9BT4 - chains B and F of the 4 polymer chains in the assembly; structure by X-ray diffraction, 1.92 A resolution.

== Chain B ==
Protein: Pyruvate:Ferredoxin Oxidoreductase, subunit alpha
From: Methanosarcina acetivorans C2A
UniProtKB: Q8TUN4 (Q8TUN4_METAC); residue numbers follow UniProt; this construct covers 1-309, 311-403
Chain sequence (403 residues; each row starts with the number of its first residue; note: 1 number in that range is skipped by the numbering (no residue carries it; nothing is unmodelled there)):
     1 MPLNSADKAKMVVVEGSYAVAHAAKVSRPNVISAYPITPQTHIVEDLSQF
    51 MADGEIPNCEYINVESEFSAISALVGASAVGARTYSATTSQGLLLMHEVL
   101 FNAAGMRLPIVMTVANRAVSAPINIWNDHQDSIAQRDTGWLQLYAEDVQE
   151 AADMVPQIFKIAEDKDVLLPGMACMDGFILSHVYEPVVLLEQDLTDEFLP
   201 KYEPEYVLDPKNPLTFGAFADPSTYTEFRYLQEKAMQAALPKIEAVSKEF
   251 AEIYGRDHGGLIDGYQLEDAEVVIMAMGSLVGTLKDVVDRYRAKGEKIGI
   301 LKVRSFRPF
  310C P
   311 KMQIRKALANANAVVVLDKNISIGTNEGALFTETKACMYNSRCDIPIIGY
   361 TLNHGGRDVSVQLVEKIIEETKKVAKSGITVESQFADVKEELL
Unresolved in the structure: 1
Residues lining bound ligands: thiamine diphosphate (TPP): Tyr35, Pro36, Ile37, Glu67, Gln91, Gly92, Leu95

== Chain F ==
Protein: Pyruvate:Ferredoxin Oxidoreductase, subunit gamma
From: Methanosarcina acetivorans C2A
Notes: EC 1.2.7.1
UniProtKB: Q8TUN2 (Q8TUN2_METAC); residues 1-182 here = UniProt positions 1-182
Chain sequence (182 residues; numbered 1 to 182; the number before each row is that of its first residue):
     1 MKEIRIHGRGGQGSVTAAEMLSVAAFEDGKFSQAFPAFGVERRGAPVQAF
    51 TRLSDSPIRLRSQIYTPDYVIVQDATLLETVNVASGIKDDGIIIINTKEK
   101 PEDLKLDTKARVMTVDATKVAMDIIGLPIVNTVLLGAFAGATGEINVESI
   151 KKAVKDRFSGKVADKNAQAIQKAYELIRGEEA
Unresolved in the structure: 159-165, 178-182

== Interface between chain B and chain F ==
Residue-residue contacts (45; chain B residue first):
  Ser5(B) - Pro57(F)
  Lys8(B) - Phe26(F)
  Lys8(B) - Gly29(F)  hydrogen bond (side chain-backbone)
  Lys8(B) - Phe31(F)
  Met11(B) - Phe26(F)
  Val13(B) - Ser22(F)
  Val13(B) - Phe26(F)  hydrophobic
  Val13(B) - Ser32(F)
  Ile125(B) - Gly39(F)
  Ile125(B) - Val40(F)  hydrophobic
  Trp126(B) - Phe38(F)  hydrogen bond (side chain-backbone)
  Trp126(B) - Gly39(F)
  Asp147(B) - Arg61(F)
  Phe178(B) - Phe38(F)  hydrophobic
  Phe178(B) - Gly39(F)
  Ile179(B) - Arg61(F)
  Leu180(B) - Arg61(F)
  His182(B) - Ala34(F)
  His182(B) - Phe35(F)
  His182(B) - Pro36(F)
  Val183(B) - Gln33(F)
  Val183(B) - Ala34(F)
  Tyr184(B) - Glu19(F)
  Tyr184(B) - Gln33(F)
  Tyr184(B) - Ala34(F)  hydrogen bond (backbone-backbone)
  Glu185(B) - Ser32(F)
  Glu185(B) - Arg61(F)  salt bridge
  Pro186(B) - Phe26(F)  hydrophobic
  Pro186(B) - Ser32(F)
  Tyr265(B) - Arg59(F)  hydrogen bond
  Ser279(B) - Arg61(F)
  Gly282(B) - Arg59(F)
  Thr283(B) - Arg59(F)
  Thr283(B) - Leu60(F)
  Thr283(B) - Arg61(F)  hydrogen bond (side chain-backbone)
  Thr283(B) - Ser62(F)
  Lys285(B) - Arg59(F)  hydrogen bond (backbone-side chain)
  Asp286(B) - Arg59(F)  salt bridge
  Asp286(B) - Leu60(F)
  Asp289(B) - Arg59(F)  salt bridge
  Asp368(B) - Ser62(F)
  Asp368(B) - Gln63(F)  hydrogen bond (side chain-backbone)
  Asp368(B) - Tyr65(F)  hydrogen bond
  Val369(B) - Ser62(F)
  Val371(B) - Leu60(F)  hydrophobic
Interface residues without a listed pair, chain B (28 interface residues in all): Leu3, Glu146, Ser370
Interface residues without a listed pair, chain F (22 interface residues in all): Val15, Val23

== Summary ==
The interface between chain B and chain F involves 28 residues on one side and 22 on the other, with 8
hydrogen bonds and 3 salt bridges. Among the polar pairs are Glu185(B)-Arg61(F), Asp286(B)-Arg59(F) and
Asp289(B)-Arg59(F). Bound to chain B: thiamine diphosphate.
Here chain B is Pyruvate:Ferredoxin Oxidoreductase, subunit alpha and chain F is Pyruvate:Ferredoxin
Oxidoreductase, subunit gamma, both from Methanosarcina acetivorans C2A. Entry 9BT4 (Pyruvate:Ferredoxin
Oxidoreductase from Methanosarcina acetivorans) was determined by X-ray diffraction.
